PDB entry 7AGF | electron microscopy, 3.10 A resolution | chains D and E of the 6 polymer chains in the assembly

[Chain D (and E)]
Molecule: Desmoglein-2
Source organism: Homo sapiens
Notes: chain E of this document is another copy of the same molecule, construct and numbering; everything in this record applies to it too
UniProtKB: Q14126 (DSG2_HUMAN); residues 100-337 here correspond to UniProt positions 149-386 (UniProt number = residue number + 49)
Amino-acid sequence (243 residues; numbered 95 to 337; the number before each row is that of its first residue):
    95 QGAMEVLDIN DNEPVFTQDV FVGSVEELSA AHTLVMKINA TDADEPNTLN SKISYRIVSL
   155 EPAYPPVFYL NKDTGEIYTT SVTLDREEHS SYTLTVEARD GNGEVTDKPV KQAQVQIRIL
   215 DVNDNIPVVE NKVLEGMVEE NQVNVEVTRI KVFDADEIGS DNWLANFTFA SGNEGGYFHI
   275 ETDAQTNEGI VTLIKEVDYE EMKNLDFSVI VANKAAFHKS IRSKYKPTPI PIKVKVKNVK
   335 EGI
Not modelled in the structure: 95-99, 331-337
Sequence notes: expression tag (95-99)

[Interface between chain D and chain E]
Contacting residue pairs (5):
  K226(D) with E224(E); N225(E), hydrogen bond; K226(E)
  P325(D) with F247(E), hydrophobic
  K327(D) with E224(E), salt bridge
Interface residues without a listed pair, chain D (6 interface residues in all): V227, S265, P323
Interface residues without a listed pair, chain E (5 interface residues in all): E181

[Overview]
6 residues of chain D and 5 residues of chain E are in contact; the contacts include 1 hydrogen bond and 1
salt bridge. Among the polar pairs are K327(D)-E224(E) and K226(D)-N225(E).
Both chains are Desmoglein-2 (Homo sapiens). Entry 7AGF (HAd7 knob in complex with 3 EC2-EC3 modules of DSG-2)
was determined by electron microscopy (same publication as 7AGG).
